Entry 3Q22 (X-ray diffraction, 2.11 A resolution); this record covers chains A and C.

[Chain A]
Protein: Virion RNA polymerase
Source organism: Enterobacteria phage N4
Notes: EC 2.7.7.6
UniProt: Q859P9 (Q859P9_BPN4); residues 1-1106 here correspond to UniProt positions 998-2103 (UniProt number = residue number + 997)
Chain sequence (1118 residues; numbered -11 to 1106; the number before each row is that of its first residue; numbers below 1 keep their minus sign (Met-11 is residue -11)):
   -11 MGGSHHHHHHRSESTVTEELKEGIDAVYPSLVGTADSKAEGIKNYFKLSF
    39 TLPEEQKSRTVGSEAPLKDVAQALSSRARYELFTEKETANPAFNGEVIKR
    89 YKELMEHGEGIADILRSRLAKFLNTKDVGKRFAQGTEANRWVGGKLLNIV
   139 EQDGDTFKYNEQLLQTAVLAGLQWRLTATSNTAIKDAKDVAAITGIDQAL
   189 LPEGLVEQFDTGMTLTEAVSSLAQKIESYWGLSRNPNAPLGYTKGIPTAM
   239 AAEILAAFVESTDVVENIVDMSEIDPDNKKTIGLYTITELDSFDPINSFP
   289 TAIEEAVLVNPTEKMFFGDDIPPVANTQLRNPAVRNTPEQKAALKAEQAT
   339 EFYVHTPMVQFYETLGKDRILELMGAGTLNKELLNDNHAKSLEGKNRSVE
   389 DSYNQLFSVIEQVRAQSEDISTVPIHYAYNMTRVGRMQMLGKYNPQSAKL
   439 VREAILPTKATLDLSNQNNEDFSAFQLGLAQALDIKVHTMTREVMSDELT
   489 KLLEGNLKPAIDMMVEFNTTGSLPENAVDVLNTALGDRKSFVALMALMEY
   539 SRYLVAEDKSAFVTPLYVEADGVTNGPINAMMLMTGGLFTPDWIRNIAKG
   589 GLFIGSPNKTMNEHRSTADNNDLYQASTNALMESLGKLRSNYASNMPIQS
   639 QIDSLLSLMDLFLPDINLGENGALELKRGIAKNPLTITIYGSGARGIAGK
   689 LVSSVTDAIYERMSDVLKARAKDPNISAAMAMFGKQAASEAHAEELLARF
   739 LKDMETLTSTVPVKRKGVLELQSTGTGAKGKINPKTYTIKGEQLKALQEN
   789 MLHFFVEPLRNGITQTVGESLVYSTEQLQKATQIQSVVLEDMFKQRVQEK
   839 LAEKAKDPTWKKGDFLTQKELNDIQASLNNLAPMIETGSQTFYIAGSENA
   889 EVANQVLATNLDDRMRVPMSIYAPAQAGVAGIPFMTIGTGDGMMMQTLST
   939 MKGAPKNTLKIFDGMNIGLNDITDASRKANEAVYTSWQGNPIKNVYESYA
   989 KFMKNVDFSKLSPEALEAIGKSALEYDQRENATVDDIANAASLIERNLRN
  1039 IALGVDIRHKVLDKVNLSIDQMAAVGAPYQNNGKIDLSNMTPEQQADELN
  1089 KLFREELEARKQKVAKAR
Unresolved in the structure: -11 to 5, 1101-1106
Differences from the reference sequence: expression tag (-11 to 0)
Metal / ion sites: Mg2+: Gly560, Asp951 (together with GTP)
Small-molecule neighbours:
  - dihydrogenphosphate ion (2HP): Gln469, Ile473, Lys474, Val475, His476, Glu557, Asp559, Ala1061, Ala1062
  - GTP (guanosine-5'-triphosphate), molecule 1: Arg424, Lys437, Arg440, Ile925, Ile949, Phe950, Asp951
  - GTP, molecule 2: Arg424, Asp559, Gly560, Val561, Thr562, Asn563, Gly564, Pro565, Tyr612, Arg666, Lys670, Asn671, Thr674, Ile675, Tyr678, Pro921, Ile925, Asp929, Asp951
UniProt features mapped onto this chain:
  - binding site (ATP): Lys437 to Arg440, Asp559 to Gly564, Lys670, Asn671
  - binding site (Mg(2+)): Asp559, Asp951
What the authors report for this chain:
  - Mg2+ coordination: Gly560, Asp951
  - catalytic residues: Asp559, Asp951
  - conformationally variable residues (helix shift, side-chain flip): Asp559, Arg666 to Tyr678, Asp951
  - binding site for GTP: Lys437, Arg440, Tyr612, Arg666, Lys670, Asn671, Tyr678
  - mutagenesis - K437A, R440A, E557A, N671A: decreased binding to GTP
  - mutagenesis - K437A, R440A: decreased catalytic activity on NTP at low concentration (4 muM)
  - specificity-determining residues: Asn671
  - mutagenesis - N671A: decreased catalytic activity on low NTP concentration (4 muM)
  - mutagenesis - K437A, R440A: decreased binding to initiating nucleotide
  - mutagenesis - N671A: decreased binding to second nucleotide
  - mutagenesis - E557A: decreased catalytic activity on 2 mM Mg2+

[Chain C]
Molecule: 36-nt DNA strand
Sequence (36 nucleotides; numbered -10 to 25; the number before each row is that of its first residue; numbers below 1 keep their minus sign (DT-10 is residue -10)):
   -10 TGCCTCCCAGGCATCCAAAAGAAGCGGAGCTTCTTC
Unresolved in the structure: -10 to 3, 24-25

[Interface between chain A and chain C]
Pairs across the interface - 54 pairs, chain A then chain C:
  Lys114(A) - DG15(C)  hydrogen bond to the base
  Lys114(A) - DG16(C)  base contact
  Val116(A) - DG16(C)  base contact
  Arg119(A) - DG16(C)  hydrogen bond to the base
  Trp129(A) - DG16(C)  stacking on the base
  Trp129(A) - DA17(C)  phosphate contact
  Ala171(A) - DA7(C)  base contact
  Ala171(A) - DA8(C)  base contact
  Lys173(A) - DA9(C)  base contact
  Asp174(A) - DA6(C)  base contact
  Lys176(A) - DC5(C)  salt bridge to the phosphate
  Asp177(A) - DA9(C)  base contact
  Ile181(A) - DA9(C)  base contact
  Thr202(A) - DA9(C)  hydrogen bond to the base
  Leu203(A) - DA11(C)  phosphate contact
  Thr204(A) - DA8(C)  base contact
  Glu205(A) - DA8(C)  base contact
  Glu205(A) - DA9(C)  base contact
  Lys267(A) - DG10(C)  hydrogen bond to the base
  Lys267(A) - DC22(C)  base contact
  Lys268(A) - DG10(C)  salt bridge to the phosphate
  Thr269(A) - DG10(C)  hydrogen bond to the base
  Thr269(A) - DA11(C)  hydrogen bond to the sugar
  Ile270(A) - DG10(C)  sugar contact
  Gly271(A) - DG10(C)  phosphate contact
  Gly271(A) - DA11(C)  hydrogen bond to the phosphate
  Arg318(A) - DA7(C)  salt bridge to the phosphate
  Arg421(A) - DA6(C)  phosphate contact
  Arg421(A) - DA7(C)  sugar contact
  Val422(A) - DA6(C)  sugar contact
  Ile675(A) - DC4(C)  base contact
  Tyr678(A) - DC4(C)  base contact
  Gly679(A) - DC4(C)  sugar contact
  Ser680(A) - DC4(C)  hydrogen bond to the sugar
  Gly681(A) - DC4(C)  phosphate contact
  Lys849(A) - DA17(C)  salt bridge to the phosphate
  Lys850(A) - DG18(C)  salt bridge to the phosphate
  Glu886(A) - DA8(C)  sugar contact
  Asn887(A) - DA9(C)  phosphate contact
  Ala888(A) - DA9(C)  hydrogen bond to the phosphate
  Asp901(A) - DC14(C)  hydrogen bond to the base
  Asp901(A) - DG15(C)  hydrogen bond to the base
  Arg902(A) - DA12(C)  salt bridge to the phosphate
  Arg902(A) - DG13(C)  salt bridge to the phosphate
  Arg904(A) - DA12(C)  hydrogen bond to the base
  Arg904(A) - DG13(C)  hydrogen bond to the base
  Arg904(A) - DC14(C)  base contact
  Arg904(A) - DG18(C)  base contact
  Val917(A) - DC4(C)  phosphate contact
  Ala918(A) - DC5(C)  sugar contact
  Pro921(A) - DC5(C)  sugar contact
  Phe922(A) - DC5(C)  phosphate contact
  Phe922(A) - DA6(C)  phosphate contact
  Ile925(A) - DC5(C)  base contact
Other interface residues (no listed pair), chain A (49 interface residues in all): Arg128, Asn169, Ser208, Ile256, Leu317, Gly684, Glu889, Met903, Ser908

[Summary]
49 residues of chain A face 16 of chain C across their interface, with 13 hydrogen bonds, 7 salt bridges and 1
aromatic stacking contact. Polar contacts include Lys114(A)-DG15(C), Arg119(A)-DG16(C) and Thr202(A)-DA9(C).
The paper reports catalytic residues Asp559(A) and Asp951(A); K437A, R440A and E557A of chain A, among others,
reduce binding to GTP.
Here chain A is Virion RNA polymerase (Enterobacteria phage N4) and chain C is a 36-nt DNA strand. Entry 3Q22
(X-ray crystal structure of the N4 mini-VRNAP and P2_7a promoter transcription initiation complex with GTP and
...) was determined by X-ray diffraction together with 3Q0A, 3Q23 and 3Q24 from the same study.
